PDB entry 7L0B | X-ray diffraction, 1.65 A resolution | chain A

[Chain A]
Protein: Hydroxyacylglutathione hydrolase
From: Staphylococcus aureus
Notes: EC 3.1.2.6, 3.-.-.-
UniProt: W8UAH2 (W8UAH2_STAAU); residues 5-211 here correspond to UniProt positions 1-207 (UniProt number = residue number - 4)
Amino-acid sequence (211 residues; row label = number of the first residue in the row):
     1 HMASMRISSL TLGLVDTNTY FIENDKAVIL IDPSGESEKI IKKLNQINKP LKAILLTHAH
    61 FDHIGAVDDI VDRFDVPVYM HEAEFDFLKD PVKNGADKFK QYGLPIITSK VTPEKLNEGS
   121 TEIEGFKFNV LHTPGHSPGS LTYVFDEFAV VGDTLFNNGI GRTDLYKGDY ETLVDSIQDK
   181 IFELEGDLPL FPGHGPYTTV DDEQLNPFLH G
Not modelled in the structure: 1-3, 99-103, 106
Sequence notes: expression tag (1-4)
Modified positions: Mse2 (selenomethionine); Mse5 (selenomethionine; parent Met); Mse80 (selenomethionine; parent Met)
Ion coordination: Zn2+ site 1: His58, His60, His136, Asp153 (together with sulfate ion); Zn2+ site 2: Asp62, His63, Asp153, His194 (together with sulfate ion)

[Summary]
The Zn2+ site 1 is built by His58, His60, His136 and Asp153. Asp62, His63, Asp153 and His194 form the Zn2+
site 2.
Chain A is Hydroxyacylglutathione hydrolase (Staphylococcus aureus); the structure, Crystal structure of
hydroxyacyl glutathione hydrolase (GloB) from Staphylococcus aureus, apoenzyme, was determined by X-ray
diffraction, deposited together with 7L0A.
